Entry 8D6W (electron microscopy, 3.00 A resolution); this record covers chains R and S of the 35 polymer chains in the assembly.

[Chain R (and S)]
Molecule: Proteasome subunit beta
Source organism: Mycobacterium tuberculosis
Notes: EC 3.4.25.1; chain S of this document is another copy of the same molecule, construct and numbering; everything in this record applies to it too
UniProt: A0A045HFG5 (A0A045HFG5_MYCTX); residues 244-534 here correspond to UniProt positions 1-291 (UniProt number = residue number - 243)
Chain sequence (291 residues; each row starts with the number of its first residue):
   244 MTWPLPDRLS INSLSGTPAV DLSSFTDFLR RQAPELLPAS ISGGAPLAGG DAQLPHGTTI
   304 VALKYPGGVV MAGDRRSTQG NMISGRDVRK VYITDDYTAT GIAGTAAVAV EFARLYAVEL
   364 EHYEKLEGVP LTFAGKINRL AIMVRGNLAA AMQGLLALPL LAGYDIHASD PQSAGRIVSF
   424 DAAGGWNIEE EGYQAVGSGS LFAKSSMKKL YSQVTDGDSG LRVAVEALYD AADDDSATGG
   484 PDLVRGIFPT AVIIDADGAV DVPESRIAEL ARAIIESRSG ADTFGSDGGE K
Unresolved in the structure: 244-300, 523-534

[How chain R and chain S interact]
Residue-residue contacts (11):
  Met-325(R) with Leu-444(S), hydrophobic
  Arg-329(R) with Glu-434(S), salt bridge
  Asp-330(R) with Asn-430(S); Glu-433(S)
  Ala-350(R) with Ala-426(S); Gly-428(S)
  Glu-354(R) with Arg-388(S), salt bridge
  Arg-357(R) with Asn-381(S)
  Leu-398(R) with Arg-388(S); Leu-391(S), hydrophobic
  Arg-488(R) with Glu-434(S), salt bridge
Also at the interface, not in a pair above, chain R (12 interface residues in all): Gly-328, Val-331, Thr-348, Val-351
Also at the interface, not in a pair above, chain S (11 interface residues in all): Asp-424, Gly-427

[Overview]
The interface between chain R and chain S involves 12 residues on one side and 11 on the other; the contacts
include 3 salt bridges. Polar pairs include Arg-329(R)/Glu-434(S), Glu-354(R)/Arg-388(S) and
Arg-488(R)/Glu-434(S).
Both chains are Proteasome subunit beta (Mycobacterium tuberculosis). Entry 8D6W (Structure of the
Mycobacterium tuberculosis 20S proteasome bound to the C-terminal GQYL motif of the ADP-bound ...) was
determined by electron microscopy together with 8D6V, 8D6X and 8D6Y from the same study.
